6WHI - chains F and G of the 16 polymer chains in the assembly; structure by electron microscopy, 4.20 A resolution (low resolution: residue-level contacts below are approximate; hydrogen-bond / salt-bridge calls are withheld).

# Chain F (and G)
Molecule: CRISPR-associated protein Csy3
Source organism: Pseudomonas aeruginosa
Notes: chain G of this document is another copy of the same molecule, construct and numbering; everything in this record applies to it too
UniProtKB: A0A444M080 (A0A444M080_PSEAI); residues 21-361 here correspond to UniProt positions 2-342 (UniProt number = residue number - 19)
Chain sequence (360 residues; each row starts with the number of its first residue):
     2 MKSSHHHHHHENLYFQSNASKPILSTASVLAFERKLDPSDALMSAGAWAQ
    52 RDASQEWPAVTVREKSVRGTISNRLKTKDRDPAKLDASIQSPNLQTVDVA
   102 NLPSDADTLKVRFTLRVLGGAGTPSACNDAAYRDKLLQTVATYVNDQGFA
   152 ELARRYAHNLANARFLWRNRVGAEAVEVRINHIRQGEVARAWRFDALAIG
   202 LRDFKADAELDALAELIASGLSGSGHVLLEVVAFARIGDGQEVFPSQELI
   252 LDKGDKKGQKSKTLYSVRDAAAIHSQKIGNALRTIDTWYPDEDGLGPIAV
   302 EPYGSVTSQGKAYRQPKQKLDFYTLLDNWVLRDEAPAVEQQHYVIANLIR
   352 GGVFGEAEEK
Disordered / not traced: 2-23, 359-361 (chain G: 2-24, 252-259, 358-361)
Differences from the reference sequence: expression tag (2-20)

# Interface between chain F and chain G
Pairs across the interface (68; chain F residue first):
  Glu-34(F) with Arg-169(G)
  Arg-35(F) with Arg-169(G)
  Asp-38(F) with Glu-243(G)
  Ser-40(F) with Asp-240(G); Gly-241(G)
  Asp-41(F) with Arg-64(G); Asn-102(G)
  Leu-43(F) with Ser-105(G)
  Arg-113(F) with Ser-105(G); Asp-240(G)
  Thr-115(F) with Asp-240(G); Gln-242(G)
  Arg-117(F) with Val-172(G); Gly-173(G); Ile-238(G); Gln-242(G)
  Leu-119(F) with Gly-173(G)
  Ser-126(F) with Ser-309(G); Gln-310(G)
  Ala-127(F) with Ser-309(G)
  Cys-128(F) with Ser-309(G); Gln-310(G)
  Asn-129(F) with Gln-310(G)
  Arg-134(F) with Gln-310(G)
  Ile-184(F) with Glu-175(G)
  Arg-185(F) with Glu-175(G)
  Gly-187(F) with Arg-237(G)
  His-227(F) with Gly-173(G); Ala-174(G); Glu-175(G); Ile-238(G)
  Leu-229(F) with Glu-175(G)
  Glu-249(F) with Glu-65(G); Lys-66(G); Ser-67(G)
  Leu-250(F) with Ser-67(G); Leu-95(G)
  Tyr-266(F) with Arg-64(G); Lys-66(G)
  Val-268(F) with Arg-64(G)
  His-275(F) with Ser-67(G)
  Ser-276(F) with Lys-66(G)
  Gln-277(F) with Lys-66(G); Ser-67(G); Val-68(G)
  Glu-302(F) with Thr-71(G)
  Pro-303(F) with Ile-72(G); Ser-73(G)
  Tyr-304(F) with Asn-74(G); Leu-76(G)
  Ser-306(F) with Thr-71(G); Ile-90(G)
  Val-307(F) with Ile-90(G)
  Thr-308(F) with Arg-69(G)
  Gly-311(F) with Asp-87(G); Ile-90(G); Gln-91(G)
  Lys-312(F) with Asp-87(G); Ile-90(G)
  Ala-313(F) with Asp-87(G); Ile-90(G)
  Gln-316(F) with Pro-83(G)
  Pro-317(F) with Arg-81(G); Leu-86(G)
  Tyr-324(F) with Ser-73(G); Asn-74(G); Arg-75(G)
  Val-354(F) with Asn-74(G)
Other interface residues (no listed pair), chain F (48 interface residues in all): Leu-116, Ala-131, Gln-186, Lys-318, Arg-351, Phe-355, Gly-356, Glu-357
Other interface residues (no listed pair), chain G (38 interface residues in all): Gly-239, Phe-245, Gly-311, Lys-312

# In short
Chain F and chain G form an interface of 48 and 38 residues respectively.
Both chains are CRISPR-associated protein Csy3 (Pseudomonas aeruginosa). Entry 6WHI (Cryo-electron microscopy
structure of the type I-F CRISPR RNA-guided surveillance complex bound to the anti-CRISPR AcrIF9) was
determined by electron microscopy together with 6W1X from the same study.
